Entry 8V3E (X-ray diffraction, 2.39 A resolution); this record covers chains E and A of the 4 polymer chains in the assembly.

[Chain E (and A)]
Name: Tad2
From: Myroides odoratus
Notes: chain A of this document is another copy of the same molecule, construct and numbering; everything in this record applies to it too
Chain sequence (88 residues; numbered 1 to 88; the number before each row is that of its first residue):
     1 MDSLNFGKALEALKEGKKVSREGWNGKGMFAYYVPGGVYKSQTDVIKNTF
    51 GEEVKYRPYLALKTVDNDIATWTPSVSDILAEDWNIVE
Not modelled in the structure: 1-2

[Interface between chain E and chain A]
Pairs across the interface - 29 pairs, chain E then chain A:
  Lys18(E) with Thr49(A)
  Phe30(E) with Phe50(A), hydrophobic
  Tyr32(E) with Phe50(A), hydrophobic
  Thr49(E) with Phe30(A); Lys63(A), hydrogen bond (backbone-side chain)
  Phe50(E) with Phe30(A), hydrophobic; Asn67(A); Ile69(A), hydrophobic
  Lys55(E) with Asp68(A); Ile69(A), hydrogen bond (backbone-backbone)
  Tyr56(E) with Ile69(A)
  Arg57(E) with Thr64(A), hydrogen bond; Asp66(A), salt bridge; Asp68(A), salt bridge; Ile69(A), hydrogen bond (backbone-backbone); Ala70(A)
  Tyr59(E) with Thr71(A)
  Thr64(E) with Arg57(A), hydrogen bond
  Asp66(E) with Arg57(A), salt bridge
  Asp68(E) with Lys55(A), salt bridge; Arg57(A), salt bridge
  Ile69(E) with Phe50(A), hydrophobic; Val54(A), hydrophobic; Lys55(A), hydrogen bond (backbone-backbone); Tyr56(A), hydrophobic; Arg57(A), hydrogen bond (backbone-backbone)
  Ala70(E) with Arg57(A)
  Thr71(E) with Tyr59(A)
  Thr73(E) with Thr73(A), hydrogen bond
Also at the interface, not in a pair above, chain E (18 interface residues in all): Lys63, Asn67
Also at the interface, not in a pair above, chain A (18 interface residues in all): Tyr32

[In short]
Chain E and chain A each contribute 18 residues to their interface, with 8 hydrogen bonds and 5 salt bridges.
Polar contacts include Arg57(E)-Asp66(A), Arg57(E)-Asp68(A) and Asp68(E)-Lys55(A).
Chain E and chain A are both Tad2 (Myroides odoratus); the structure, Structure of Myroides odoratus phage
Tad2 in apo state, was determined by X-ray diffraction (same publication as 8R66 and 9EIB).
